8WP6 - chain A; structure by X-ray diffraction, 1.87 A resolution.

# Chain A
Protein: TetR family transcriptional regulator
From: Acinetobacter baumannii
UniProtKB: A0A0D5YGI2 (A0A0D5YGI2_ACIBA); residues 1-192 here = UniProt positions 1-192
Amino-acid sequence (192 residues; each row starts with the number of its first residue):
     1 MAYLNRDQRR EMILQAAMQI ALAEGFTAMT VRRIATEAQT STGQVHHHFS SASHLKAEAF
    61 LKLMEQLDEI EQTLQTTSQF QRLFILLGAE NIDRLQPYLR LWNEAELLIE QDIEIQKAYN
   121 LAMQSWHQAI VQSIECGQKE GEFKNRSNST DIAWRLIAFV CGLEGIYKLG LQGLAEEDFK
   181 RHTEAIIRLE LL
Disordered / not traced: 1-7
What the authors report for this chain:
  - mutagenesis - E71A (50-fold): decreased binding to spermidine
  - mutagenesis - E71A (50-fold): decreased binding to spermine
  - specificity-determining residues: Glu71
  - mutagenesis - G162R: decreased stability

# In short
From the paper: E71A reduces binding to spermidine; the specificity determinant Glu71.
Chain A is TetR family transcriptional regulator (Acinetobacter baumannii); the structure, Crystal structure
of a TetR family regulator AmvR from Acinetobacter baumannii (APO FORM), was determined by X-ray diffraction,
deposited together with 9IPT.
